Entry 2J0O (X-ray diffraction, 3.00 A resolution); this record covers chain A.

[Chain A]
Protein: Invasin ipad
Organism: Shigella flexneri 2a str. 301
UniProt: P18013 (IPAD_SHIFL); numbering as in UniProt (aligned over 15-332)
Amino-acid sequence (318 residues; row label = number of the first residue in the row):
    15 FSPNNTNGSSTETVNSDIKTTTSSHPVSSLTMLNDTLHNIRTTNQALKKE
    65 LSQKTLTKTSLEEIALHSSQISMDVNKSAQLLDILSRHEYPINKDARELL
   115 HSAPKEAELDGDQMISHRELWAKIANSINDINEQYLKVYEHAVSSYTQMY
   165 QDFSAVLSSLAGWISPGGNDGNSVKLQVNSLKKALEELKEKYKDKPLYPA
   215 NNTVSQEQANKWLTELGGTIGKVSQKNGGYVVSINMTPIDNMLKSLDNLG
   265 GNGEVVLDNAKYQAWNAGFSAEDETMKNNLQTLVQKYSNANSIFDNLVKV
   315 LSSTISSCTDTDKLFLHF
Not modelled in the structure: 15-38, 323-332
Differences from the reference sequence: conflict His-102 (Asn in P18013)
UniProt features mapped onto this chain:
  - natural variant: Glu-64 (E64D: In plasmid pINV_F6_M1382), His-102 (N102H: In plasmid pMYSH6000 and plasmid pCP301; this construct carries the variant), Asp-126 to Gln-127 (sequence variant, change not given here; In plasmid pINV_F6_M1382), Ala-136 (A136D: In plasmid pINV_F6_M1382), Asn-140 (N140K: In plasmid pINV_F6_M1382), Asp-144 (D144N: In plasmid pINV_F6_M1382), Asn-193 (N193K: In plasmid pINV_F6_M1382), Lys-197 to Glu-201 (sequence variant, change not given here; In plasmid pINV_F6_M1382), Gln-220 (Q220K: In plasmid pINV_F6_M1382), Gln-239 (Q239E: In plasmid pINV_F6_M1382), Ser-247 (S247N: In plasmid pINV_F6_M1382)
  - mutagenesis: Lys-151 (K151E: 50% reduction in hemolytic activity; when associated with K-154), Glu-154 (E154K: 50% reduction in hemolytic activity; when associated with E-151), Ser-321 to Cys-322 (Restores invasion activity in a nonpolar ipaD mutant)

[In short]
From UniProt: 4 mutagenesis sites.
Chain A is Invasin ipad (Shigella flexneri 2a str. 301); the structure, Shigella Flexneri IpaD, was determined
by X-ray diffraction together with 2JAA, 2J9T and 2IXR from the same study.
